9EZ0 - chains A and C of the 3 polymer chains in the assembly; structure by electron microscopy, 3.30 A resolution.

[Chain A]
Name: Capsid protein VP1
Organism: Human poliovirus 1 Mahoney
UniProtKB: P03300 (POLG_POL1M); residues 1-302 here correspond to UniProt positions 580-881 (UniProt number = residue number + 579)
Chain sequence (302 residues; each row starts with the number of its first residue):
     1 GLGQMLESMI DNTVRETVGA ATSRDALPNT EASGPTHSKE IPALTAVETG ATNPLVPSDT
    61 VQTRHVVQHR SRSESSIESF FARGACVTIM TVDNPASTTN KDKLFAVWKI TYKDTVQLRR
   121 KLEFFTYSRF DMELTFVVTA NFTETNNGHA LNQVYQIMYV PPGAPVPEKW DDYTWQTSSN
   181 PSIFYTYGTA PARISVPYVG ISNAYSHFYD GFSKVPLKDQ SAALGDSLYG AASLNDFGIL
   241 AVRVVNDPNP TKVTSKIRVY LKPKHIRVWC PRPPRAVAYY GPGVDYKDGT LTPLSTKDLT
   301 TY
Disordered / not traced: 1-68, 215-232, 281-302
Differences from the reference sequence: engineered mutation P248 (His827 in P03300)
Curated features (UniProtKB/Swiss-Prot):
  - region: G1 to A21 (Amphipathic alpha-helix)
  - site: Y302 (Cleavage)
Reported in the primary citation:
  - conformationally variable residues: I157, Y159, F237

[Chain C]
Name: Capsid protein VP3
Organism: Human poliovirus 1 Mahoney
UniProtKB: P03300 (POLG_POL1M); residues 1-238 here correspond to UniProt positions 342-579 (UniProt number = residue number + 341)
Chain sequence (238 residues; each row starts with the number of its first residue):
     1 GLPVMNTPGS NQYLTADNFQ SPCALPEFDV TPPIDIPGEV KNMMELAEID TMIPFDLSAT
    61 KKNTMEMYRV RLSDKPHTDD PILCLSLSPA SDPRLSHTML GEILNYYTHW AGSLKFTFMF
   121 CGSMMATGKL LVSYAPPGAD PPKKRKEAML GTHVIWDIGL QSSCTMVVPW ISNTTYRLTI
   181 DDSFTEGGYI SVFYQTRIVV PLSTPREMDI LGFVSACNDF SVRLLRDTTH IEQKALAQ
Disordered / not traced: 233-238
Differences from the reference sequence: engineered mutation M119 (Leu460 in P03300), L178 (Gln519 in P03300); variant S123 (Phe464 in P03300)
Curated features (UniProtKB/Swiss-Prot):
  - site: Q238 (Cleavage)

[Interface between chain A and chain C]
Pairs across the interface (84):
  R70(A) - A111(C)  hydrogen bond (side chain-backbone)
  R70(A) - G112(C)
  R70(A) - Y176(C)
  R70(A) - D219(C)  salt bridge
  R72(A) - N42(C)
  R72(A) - M44(C)
  R72(A) - E48(C)  salt bridge
  R72(A) - C217(C)
  R72(A) - N218(C)  hydrogen bond (side chain-backbone)
  R72(A) - F220(C)  hydrogen bond (side chain-backbone)
  R72(A) - S221(C)
  E74(A) - Y107(C)  hydrogen bond (backbone-side chain)
  E74(A) - R223(C)
  E74(A) - L224(C)  hydrogen bond (side chain-backbone)
  E74(A) - L225(C)
  S75(A) - N42(C)
  S75(A) - M43(C)  hydrogen bond (backbone-backbone)
  S75(A) - M44(C)
  S75(A) - Y107(C)
  S76(A) - K41(C)
  S76(A) - N42(C)
  I77(A) - V40(C)
  I77(A) - K41(C)  hydrogen bond (backbone-backbone)
  F80(A) - M43(C)  hydrophobic
  F80(A) - Y106(C)  hydrophobic
  F80(A) - Y107(C)
  F80(A) - L225(C)  hydrophobic
  R83(A) - L225(C)
  V116(A) - T229(C)
  V116(A) - I231(C)  hydrophobic
  Q117(A) - D227(C)
  Q117(A) - T229(C)  hydrogen bond (side chain-backbone)
  R120(A) - E102(C)  salt bridge
  R120(A) - Y106(C)  hydrogen bond
  R120(A) - T229(C)
  K121(A) - D227(C)
  F124(A) - M43(C)  hydrophobic
  F124(A) - Y106(C)  hydrophobic
  F125(A) - V40(C)  hydrophobic
  F125(A) - M43(C)  hydrophobic
  F125(A) - L46(C)  hydrophobic
  R129(A) - T31(C)  hydrogen bond (side chain-backbone)
  R129(A) - P32(C)
  R129(A) - P33(C)
  T135(A) - Y13(C)
  P181(A) - A24(C)
  P181(A) - L25(C)  hydrophobic
  P191(A) - Y13(C)  hydrophobic
  R193(A) - Y13(C)
  R193(A) - S21(C)
  R193(A) - P22(C)
  I194(A) - P22(C)
  S195(A) - S21(C)
  S195(A) - P22(C)  hydrogen bond (backbone-backbone)
  S195(A) - C23(C)
  S195(A) - A24(C)
  Y198(A) - F28(C)
  Y198(A) - V30(C)
  Y198(A) - T31(C)
  G200(A) - T31(C)  hydrogen bond (backbone-side chain)
  I201(A) - T31(C)
  S202(A) - T31(C)  hydrogen bond (backbone-side chain)
  N203(A) - P32(C)  hydrogen bond (side chain-backbone)
  N203(A) - I34(C)
  Y260(A) - Y13(C)
  K262(A) - D17(C)  hydrogen bond (side chain-backbone)
  K262(A) - N18(C)
  K264(A) - S21(C)
  R267(A) - P33(C)
  R267(A) - E39(C)  salt bridge
  V268(A) - E39(C)
  V268(A) - V40(C)  hydrogen bond (backbone-backbone)
  W269(A) - I36(C)  hydrogen bond (side chain-backbone)
  W269(A) - G38(C)
  W269(A) - E39(C)
  C270(A) - P37(C)
  C270(A) - G38(C)  hydrogen bond (backbone-backbone)
  P271(A) - V40(C)
  P271(A) - L46(C)  hydrophobic
  P274(A) - M99(C)
  P274(A) - E102(C)
  V277(A) - T229(C)
  V277(A) - H230(C)
  Y280(A) - I231(C)  hydrophobic
Interface residues without a listed pair, chain A (46 interface residues in all): S71, E133, V137, Y159, P161, A190, P197, V199, R272
Interface residues without a listed pair, chain C (49 interface residues in all): N11, F19, W170, T175, V222

[Overview]
Chain A and chain C form an interface of 46 and 49 residues respectively, with 18 hydrogen bonds and 4 salt
bridges. Polar pairs include R70(A)-D219(C), R72(A)-E48(C) and R120(A)-E102(C). From the paper: conformational
variability at I157(A), Y159(A) and F237(A).
Chain A is Capsid protein VP1 and chain C is Capsid protein VP3, both from Human poliovirus 1 Mahoney; the
structure, Poliovirus type 1 (strain Mahoney) expanded conformation stabilised virus-like particle (PV1 SC6b)
from a yeast expression ..., was determined by electron microscopy, deposited together with 9EYY, 9F0K, 9F3Q,
9F59 and 9F5P.
